2XJY - chains A and B; structure by X-ray diffraction, 2.40 A resolution.

# Chain A
Name: Rhombotin-2
Source organism: Homo sapiens
UniProt: P25791 (RBTN2_HUMAN); numbering as in UniProt (aligned over 26-156)
Sequence (131 residues; numbered 26 to 156; the number before each row is that of its first residue):
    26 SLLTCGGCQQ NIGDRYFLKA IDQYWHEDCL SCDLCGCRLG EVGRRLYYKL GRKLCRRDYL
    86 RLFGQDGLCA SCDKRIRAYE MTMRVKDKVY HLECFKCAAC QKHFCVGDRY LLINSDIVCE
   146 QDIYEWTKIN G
Metal / ion sites: Zn2+ site 1: Cys30, Cys33, His51, Cys54; Zn2+ site 2: Cys57, Cys60, Cys80, Asp83; Zn2+ site 3: Cys94, Cys97, His116, Cys119; Zn2+ site 4: Cys122, Cys125, Cys144, Asp147
Reported in the primary citation:
  - conformationally variable residues (domain motion): Phe88
  - contacts within the chain: Lys74-Phe88
  - mutagenesis - F88A: decreased binding to SCL/TAL1
  - mutagenesis - F88D: abolished binding to SCL/TAL1

# Chain B
Name: Lim domain-binding protein 1
Source organism: Homo sapiens
UniProt: Q86U70 (LDB1_HUMAN); numbering as in UniProt (aligned over 334-368)
Sequence (35 residues; each row starts with the number of its first residue):
   334 VPDVMVVGEP TLMGGEFGDE DERLITRLEN TQFDA
Reported in the primary citation:
  - conformationally variable residues (domain motion): Glu349
  - specificity-determining residues: Arg360 (proposed by the authors, not directly observed)

# How chain A and chain B interact
Pairs across the interface (87):
  Ile37(A) with Asn363(B)
  Gly38(A) with Phe366(B)
  Asp39(A) with Asn363(B), hydrogen bond (backbone-side chain); Phe366(B)
  Arg40(A) with Glu362(B), salt bridge; Asn363(B), hydrogen bond (backbone-backbone); Phe366(B)
  Tyr41(A) with Leu361(B); Glu362(B)
  Phe42(A) with Leu361(B), hydrogen bond (backbone-backbone); Glu362(B); Asn363(B)
  Leu43(A) with Ile358(B), hydrophobic; Thr359(B)
  Lys44(A) with Leu357(B); Ile358(B); Thr359(B), hydrogen bond (backbone-backbone); Leu361(B)
  Ala45(A) with Leu357(B)
  Leu55(A) with Ile358(B), hydrophobic
  Leu64(A) with Ile358(B)
  Gly65(A) with Arg360(B), hydrogen bond (backbone-side chain)
  Arg70(A) with Glu355(B), salt bridge
  Leu71(A) with Glu355(B); Arg356(B), hydrogen bond (backbone-backbone); Ile358(B), hydrophobic
  Tyr72(A) with Gly351(B); Asp354(B); Glu355(B)
  Tyr73(A) with Asp354(B), hydrogen bond (backbone-backbone); Arg356(B)
  Lys74(A) with Asp354(B)
  Arg81(A) with Leu345(B); Gly347(B); Gly348(B), hydrogen bond (side chain-backbone); Phe350(B)
  Tyr84(A) with Gly351(B); Asp354(B), hydrogen bond
  Leu85(A) with Gly347(B); Phe350(B), hydrophobic
  Phe88(A) with Phe350(B)
  Gly89(A) with Phe350(B)
  Gln90(A) with Phe350(B)
  Gly92(A) with Met346(B)
  Ile101(A) with Met346(B), hydrophobic
  Arg102(A) with Met346(B)
  Ala103(A) with Leu345(B); Met346(B); Gly347(B), hydrogen bond (backbone-backbone)
  Tyr104(A) with Leu345(B)
  Glu105(A) with Met346(B), hydrogen bond (backbone-backbone)
  Met106(A) with Pro343(B); Thr344(B); Leu345(B), hydrophobic
  Thr107(A) with Pro343(B); Thr344(B), hydrogen bond (backbone-backbone); Met346(B)
  Met108(A) with Val340(B), hydrophobic; Gly341(B); Pro343(B), hydrophobic
  Arg109(A) with Thr344(B); Leu345(B), hydrogen bond (side chain-backbone); Met346(B)
  Val110(A) with Met338(B), hydrophobic
  Val114(A) with Met346(B), hydrophobic
  Leu117(A) with Pro343(B), hydrophobic
  Phe120(A) with Val340(B), hydrophobic
  Phe129(A) with Val340(B), hydrophobic
  Cys130(A) with Val340(B)
  Val131(A) with Val340(B); Gly341(B); Glu342(B)
  Gly132(A) with Val339(B); Val340(B), hydrogen bond (backbone-backbone)
  Asp133(A) with Met338(B); Val339(B); Val340(B), hydrogen bond (backbone-backbone)
  Arg134(A) with Val337(B); Met338(B)
  Tyr135(A) with Val337(B); Met338(B), hydrogen bond (backbone-backbone); Val339(B); Val340(B), hydrophobic
  Leu136(A) with Asp336(B); Val337(B)
  Leu137(A) with Met338(B), hydrophobic
  Glu145(A) with Val337(B)
Interface residues without a listed pair, chain A (51 interface residues in all): Ile46, Tyr49, Arg69, Lys111
Interface residues without a listed pair, chain B (27 interface residues in all): Glu349
Interface features reported in the paper:
  - specific contacts: Arg40(A)-Glu362(B) (salt bridge), Leu43(A)-Ile358(B) (hydrophobic contact), Leu55(A)-Ile358(B) (hydrophobic contact), Leu64(A)-Ile358(B) (hydrophobic contact), Arg70(A)-Glu355(B) (salt bridge), Leu71(A)-Ile358(B) (hydrophobic contact)
  - interface residues, chain B: Val340(B), Met346(B), Leu357(B), Ile358(B), Thr359(B), Leu361(B)

# In short
The interface between chain A and chain B involves 51 residues on one side and 27 on the other, with 16
hydrogen bonds and 2 salt bridges. Among the polar pairs are Arg40(A)-Glu362(B), Arg70(A)-Glu355(B) and
Asp39(A)-Asn363(B). The paper describes salt bridges between Arg40(A) and Glu362(B) and Arg70(A) and
Glu355(B); hydrophobic contacts between Leu43(A) and Ile358(B), Leu55(A) and Ile358(B) and Leu64(A) and
Ile358(B) among others. From the paper: F88A of chain A reduces binding to SCL/TAL1; interface residues
Val340(B), Met346(B) and Leu357(B) among others.
Here chain A is Rhombotin-2 and chain B is Lim domain-binding protein 1, both from Homo sapiens. Entry 2XJY
(Crystal structure of the LMO2:LDB1-LID complex, P21 crystal form) was determined by X-ray diffraction
together with 2XJZ from the same study.
